4RSU - chains I and K of the 12 polymer chains in the assembly; structure by X-ray diffraction, 2.30 A resolution.

Chain I:
Protein: Tumor necrosis factor ligand superfamily member 14, soluble form
Source organism: Homo sapiens
Notes: fragment: EXTRACELLULAR DOMAIN, residues 83-240
UniProt: O43557 (TNF14_HUMAN); residue numbers follow UniProt; this construct covers 83-240
Sequence (165 residues; numbered 76 to 240; the number before each row is that of its first residue):
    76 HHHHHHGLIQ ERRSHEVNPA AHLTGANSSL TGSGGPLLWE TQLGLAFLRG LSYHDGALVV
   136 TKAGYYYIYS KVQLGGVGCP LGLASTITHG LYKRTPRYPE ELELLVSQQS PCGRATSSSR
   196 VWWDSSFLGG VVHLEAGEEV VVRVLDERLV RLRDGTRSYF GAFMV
Disordered / not traced: 76-91, 156-157
Sequence notes: expression tag (76-82); conflict E214 (Lys in O43557)
Cystine bridges: C154-C187

Chain K:
Protein: Tumor necrosis factor receptor superfamily member 14
Source organism: Homo sapiens
Notes: fragment: TNFR-Cys 1-3 repeats, residues 39-162
UniProt: Q92956 (TNR14_HUMAN); residues 39-162 here = UniProt positions 39-162
Sequence (134 residues; numbered 37 to 170; the number before each row is that of its first residue):
    37 RSLPSCKEDE YPVGSECCPK CSPGYRVKEA CGELTGTVCE PCPPGTYIAH LNGLSKCLQC
    97 QMCDPAMGLR ASRNCSRTEN AVCGCSPGHF CIVQDGDHCA ACRAYATSSP GQRVQKGGTE
   157 SQDTLCTGHH HHHH
Disordered / not traced: 143-170
Sequence notes: expression tag (37-38, 163-170)
Curated features (UniProtKB/Swiss-Prot):
  - glycosylation: N110 (N-linked (GlcNAc...) asparagine)
  - mutagenesis: Y61 (Y61A: Abolishes cis interactions with BTLA; Y61F: Does not affect cis interactions with BTLA)
Cystine bridges: C42-C53, C54-C67, C57-C75, C78-C93, C96-C111, C99-C119, C121-C138, C127-C135
Glycans and other covalent adducts: N-acetylglucosamine (NAG) linked to N110
What the authors report for this chain:
  - mutagenesis - N88A: decreased binding to Tumor necrosis factor ligand superfamily member 14, soluble form (chain I)

Chain I / chain K interface:
Pairs across the interface (27):
  T99(I) with Q95(K), hydrogen bond
  G100(I) with Q95(K), hydrogen bond (backbone-side chain)
  N102(I) with M98(K)
  Q117(I) with K92(K), hydrogen bond (backbone-side chain)
  L118(I) with P79(K), hydrophobic; P80(K); T82(K); K92(K)
  G119(I) with K92(K), hydrogen bond (backbone-side chain); C93(K)
  A121(I) with K92(K), hydrogen bond (backbone-side chain)
  G151(I) with M103(K)
  V152(I) with M103(K), hydrophobic; R139(K)
  S194(I) with R139(K), hydrogen bond (backbone-side chain)
  V196(I) with I128(K), hydrophobic; A137(K), hydrophobic
  W198(I) with M103(K), hydrophobic
  R226(I) with D100(K), salt bridge; A102(K); M103(K)
  L227(I) with M98(K), hydrophobic
  R228(I) with C96(K); Q97(K); M98(K), hydrogen bond (backbone-backbone)
  D229(I) with Q95(K), hydrogen bond (backbone-side chain)
  G230(I) with Q95(K)
Also at the interface, not in a pair above, chain I (19 interface residues in all): A101, E115
Also at the interface, not in a pair above, chain K (16 interface residues in all): C138

Overview:
19 residues of chain I and 16 residues of chain K are in contact, with 8 hydrogen bonds and 1 salt bridge.
Polar contacts include R226(I)-D100(K), T99(I)-Q95(K) and G100(I)-Q95(K). N-acetylglucosamine is covalently
linked to N110(K). From the paper: N88A of chain K reduces binding to Tumor necrosis factor ligand superfamily
member 14, soluble form (chain I).
Chain I is Tumor necrosis factor ligand superfamily member 14, soluble form and chain K is Tumor necrosis
factor receptor superfamily member 14, both from Homo sapiens; the structure, Crystal structure of the light
and hvem complex, was determined by X-ray diffraction, deposited together with 7MSG and 7MSJ.
